Entry 4Y46 (X-ray diffraction, 2.04 A resolution); this record covers chain A.

Chain A:
Protein: Mitogen-activated protein kinase 10
From: Homo sapiens
Notes: EC 2.7.11.24
Reference sequence: P53779 (MK10_HUMAN); residues 39-402 here = UniProt positions 39-402
Amino-acid sequence (366 residues; row label = number of the first residue in the row):
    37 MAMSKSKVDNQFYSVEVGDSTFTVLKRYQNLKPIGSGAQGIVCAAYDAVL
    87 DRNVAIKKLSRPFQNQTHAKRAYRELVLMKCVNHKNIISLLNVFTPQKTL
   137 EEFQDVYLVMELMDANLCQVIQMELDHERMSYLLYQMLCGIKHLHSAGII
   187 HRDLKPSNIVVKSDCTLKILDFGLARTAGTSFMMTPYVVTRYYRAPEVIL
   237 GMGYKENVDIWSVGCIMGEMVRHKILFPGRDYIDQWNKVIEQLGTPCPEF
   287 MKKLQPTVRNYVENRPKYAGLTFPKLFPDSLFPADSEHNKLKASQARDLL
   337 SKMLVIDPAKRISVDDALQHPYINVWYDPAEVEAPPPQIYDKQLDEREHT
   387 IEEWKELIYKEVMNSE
Not modelled in the structure: 37-44, 215-216, 365-378, 401-402
Sequence notes: expression tag (37-38)
Swiss-Prot annotation at these positions:
  - motif: T221 to Y223 (TXY)
  - active site: D189 (Proton acceptor)
  - binding site (ATP): I70 to V78, K93
  - modified residue: T221 (Phosphothreonine), Y223 (Phosphotyrosine)
Small-molecule neighbours: 4F2 (1-{trans-4-[(8-cyclopentyl-7-oxo-7,8-dihydropyrido[2,3-d]pyrimidin-2-yl)amino]cyclohexyl}-3-propan-2-ylurea): I70, G71, V78, A91, K93, M146, E147, L148, M149, D150, A151, N152, Q155, S193, V196, L206
From the paper describing this entry:
  - binding site for 4F2: I70, V78, A91, K93, M146, L148, M149, A151, Q155, V196, L206

Summary:
Ligands of chain A: compound 4F2. Curated annotation (UniProt) lists active-site residue D189 and 10
ATP-binding residues. From the paper: a binding site for 4F2 at I70, V78 and A91 among others.
Chain A is Mitogen-activated protein kinase 10 (Homo sapiens); the structure, Pyridopyrimidinone Derivatives
as Potent and Selective c-Jun N-Terminal Kinase (JNK) inhibitors, was determined by X-ray diffraction,
deposited together with 4Y5H.
